7E80 - chains Q and d of the 77 polymer chains in the assembly; structure by electron microscopy, 3.67 A resolution.

# Chain Q
Name: Flagellar basal-body rod protein FlgG
Source organism: Salmonella typhimurium (strain LT2 / SGSC1412 / ATCC 700720)
Reference sequence: P0A1J3 (FLGG_SALTY); residues 1-260 here = UniProt positions 1-260
Sequence (260 residues; each row starts with the number of its first residue):
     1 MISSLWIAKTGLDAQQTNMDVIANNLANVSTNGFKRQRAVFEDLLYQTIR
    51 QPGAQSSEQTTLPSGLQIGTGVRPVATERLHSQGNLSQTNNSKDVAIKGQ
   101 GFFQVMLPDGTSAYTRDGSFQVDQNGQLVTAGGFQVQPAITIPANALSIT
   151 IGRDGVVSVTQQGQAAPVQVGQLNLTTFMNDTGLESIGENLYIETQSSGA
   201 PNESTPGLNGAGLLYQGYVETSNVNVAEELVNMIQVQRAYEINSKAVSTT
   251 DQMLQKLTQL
Unresolved in the structure: 1, 53-64

# Chain d
Name: Flagellar basal-body rod protein FlgF
Source organism: Salmonella typhimurium (strain LT2 / SGSC1412 / ATCC 700720)
Reference sequence: P16323 (FLGF_SALTY); numbering as in UniProt (aligned over 1-251)
Sequence (251 residues; numbered 1 to 251; the number before each row is that of its first residue):
     1 MDHAIYTAMGAASQTLNQQAVTASNLANASTPGFRAQLNALRAVPVDGLS
    51 LATRTLVTASTPGADMTPGQLDYTSRPLDVALQQDGWLVVQAADGAEGYT
   101 RNGNIQVGPTGQLTIQGHPVIGEGGPITVPEGSEITIAADGTISALNPGD
   151 PPNTVAPVGRLKLVKAEGNEVQRSDDGLFRLTAEAQAERGAVLAADPSIR
   201 IMSGVLEGSNVKPVEAMTDMIANARRFEMQMKVITSVDENEGRANQLLSM
   251 S
Unresolved in the structure: 1, 251

# Chain Q / chain d interface
Pairs across the interface (35; chain Q residue first):
  Ile2(Q) with Gln70(d)
  Ser3(Q) with Gln70(d), hydrogen bond
  Trp6(Q) with Gln70(d); Asp72(d)
  Ile7(Q) with Gln70(d)
  Asp13(Q) with Tyr73(d)
  Glu42(Q) with Met202(d)
  Asp43(Q) with Met202(d)
  Leu44(Q) with Leu71(d), hydrophobic; Met202(d), hydrophobic; Val205(d), hydrophobic
  Leu45(Q) with Leu82(d); Gln83(d); Arg200(d); Met202(d), hydrophobic
  Gln47(Q) with Thr67(d); Pro68(d); Gln70(d); Gln84(d)
  Thr48(Q) with Gln84(d)
  Thr70(Q) with Leu71(d)
  Arg73(Q) with Tyr73(d); Met202(d); Ser203(d), hydrogen bond (side chain-backbone)
  Pro74(Q) with Tyr73(d)
  Ile193(Q) with Pro152(d), hydrophobic
  Glu194(Q) with Asn153(d), hydrogen bond
  Thr195(Q) with Pro152(d); Asn153(d)
  Gln196(Q) with Asn153(d); Val155(d)
  Leu257(Q) with Pro213(d), hydrophobic; Val214(d), hydrophobic
  Leu260(Q) with Met217(d); Ile221(d), hydrophobic
Other interface residues (no listed pair), chain Q (22 interface residues in all): Lys9, Thr10
Other interface residues (no listed pair), chain d (22 interface residues in all): Ala81, Val211

# In short
Chain Q and chain d each contribute 22 residues to their interface, with 3 hydrogen bonds. Polar contacts
include Ser3(Q)-Gln70(d), Arg73(Q)-Ser203(d) and Glu194(Q)-Asn153(d).
Here chain Q is Flagellar basal-body rod protein FlgG and chain d is Flagellar basal-body rod protein FlgF,
both from Salmonella typhimurium (strain LT2 / SGSC1412 / ATCC 700720). Entry 7E80 (Cryo-EM structure of the
flagellar rod with hook and export apparatus from Salmonella) was determined by electron microscopy, deposited
together with 7CBL, 7CBM, 7CG0, 7CG4, 7CGO, 7E81 and 7E82.
